PDB entry 6OY6 | X-ray diffraction, 3.10 A resolution | chains C and F of the 9 polymer chains in the assembly

== Chain C ==
Protein: DNA-directed RNA polymerase subunit beta
Organism: Thermus thermophilus
Notes: EC 2.7.7.6
Reference sequence: Q8RQE9 (RPOB_THET8); residue numbers follow UniProt; this construct covers 1-1119
Chain sequence (1119 residues; each row starts with the number of its first residue):
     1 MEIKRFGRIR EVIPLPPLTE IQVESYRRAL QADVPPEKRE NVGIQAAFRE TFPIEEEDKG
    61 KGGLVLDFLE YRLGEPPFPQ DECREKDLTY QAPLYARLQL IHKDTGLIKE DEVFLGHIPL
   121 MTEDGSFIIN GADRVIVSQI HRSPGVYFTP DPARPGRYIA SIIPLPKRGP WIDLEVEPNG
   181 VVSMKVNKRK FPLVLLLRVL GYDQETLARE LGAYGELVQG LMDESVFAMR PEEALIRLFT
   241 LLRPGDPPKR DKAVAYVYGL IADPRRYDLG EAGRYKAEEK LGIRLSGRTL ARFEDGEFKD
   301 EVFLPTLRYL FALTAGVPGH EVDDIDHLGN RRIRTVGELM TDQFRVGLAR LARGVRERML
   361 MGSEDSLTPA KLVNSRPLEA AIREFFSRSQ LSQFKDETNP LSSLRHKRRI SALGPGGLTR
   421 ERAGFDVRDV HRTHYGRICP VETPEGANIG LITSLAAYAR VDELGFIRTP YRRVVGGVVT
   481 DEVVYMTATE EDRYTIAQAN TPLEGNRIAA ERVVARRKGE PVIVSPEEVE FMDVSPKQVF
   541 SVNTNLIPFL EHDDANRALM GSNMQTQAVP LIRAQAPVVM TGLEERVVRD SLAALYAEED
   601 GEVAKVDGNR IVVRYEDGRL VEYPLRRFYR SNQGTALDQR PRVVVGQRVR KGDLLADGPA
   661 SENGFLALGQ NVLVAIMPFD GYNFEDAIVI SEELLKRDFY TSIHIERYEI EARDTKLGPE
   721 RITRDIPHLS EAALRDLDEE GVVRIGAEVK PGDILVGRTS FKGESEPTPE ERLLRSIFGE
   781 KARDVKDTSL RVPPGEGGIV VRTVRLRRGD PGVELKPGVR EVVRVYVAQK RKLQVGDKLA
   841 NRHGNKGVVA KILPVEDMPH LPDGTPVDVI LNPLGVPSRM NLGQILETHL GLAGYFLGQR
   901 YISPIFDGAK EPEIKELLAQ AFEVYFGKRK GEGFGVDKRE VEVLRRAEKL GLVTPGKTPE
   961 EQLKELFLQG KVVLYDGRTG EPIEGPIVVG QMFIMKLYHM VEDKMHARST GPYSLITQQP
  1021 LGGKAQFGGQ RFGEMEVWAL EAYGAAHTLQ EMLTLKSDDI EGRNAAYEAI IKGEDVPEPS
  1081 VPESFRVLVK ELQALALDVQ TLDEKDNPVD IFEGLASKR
Unresolved in the structure: 57-63, 1119

== Chain F ==
Protein: RNA polymerase sigma factor SigA
Organism: Thermus thermophilus
Reference sequence: Q72L95 (SIGA_THET2); residues 1-423 here = UniProt positions 1-423
Chain sequence (423 residues; row label = number of the first residue in the row):
     1 MKKSKRKNAQ AQEAQETEVL VQEEAEELPE FPEGEPDPDL EDPDLTLEDD LLDLPEEGEG
    61 LDLEEEEEDL PIPKISTSDP VRQYLHEIGQ VPLLTLEEEV ELARKVEEGM EAIKKLSEIT
   121 GLDPDLIREV VRAKILGSAR VRHIPGLKET LDPKTVEEID QKLKSLPKEH KRYLHIAREG
   181 EAARQHLIEA NLRLVVSIAK KYTGRGLSFL DLIQEGNQGL IRAVEKFEYK RRFKFSTYAT
   241 WWIRQAINRA IADQARTIRI PVHMVETINK LSRTARQLQQ ELGREPTYEE IAEAMGPGWD
   301 AKRVEETLKI AQEPVSLETP IGDEKDSFYG DFIPDEHLPS PVDAATQSLL SEELEKALSK
   361 LSEREAMVLK LRKGLIDGRE HTLEEVGAFF GVTRERIRQI ENKALRKLKY HESRTRKLRD
   421 FLD
Unresolved in the structure: 1-77
Differences from the reference sequence: conflict Thr46 (Ala in Q72L95)
Curated features (UniProtKB/Swiss-Prot):
  - DNA-binding region: Leu383 to Asn402 (H-T-H motif)
  - region: Ser78 to Ile113 (Sigma-70 factor domain-1)
  - motif: Asp211 to Gln214 (Interaction with polymerase core subunit RpoC)

== How chain C and chain F interact ==
Pairs across the interface (76; chain C residue first):
  Tyr95(C) - Gly283(F)
  Val113(C) - Gln280(F)
  Phe114(C) - Gln279(F)
  Phe114(C) - Gln280(F)
  Phe114(C) - Gly283(F)
  Phe114(C) - Arg284(F)
  His117(C) - Gly283(F)
  His117(C) - Arg284(F)
  Arg243(C) - Arg82(F)
  Pro244(C) - Arg82(F)  hydrogen bond (backbone-side chain)
  Arg353(C) - Lys201(F)
  Arg353(C) - Thr203(F)
  Glu357(C) - Lys201(F)
  Arg358(C) - Arg276(F)
  Met361(C) - Lys201(F)
  Met361(C) - Arg244(F)
  Ala370(C) - Gln280(F)  hydrogen bond (backbone-side chain)
  Val373(C) - Gln280(F)
  Asn374(C) - Arg276(F)
  Ser375(C) - Gln279(F)  hydrogen bond
  Arg376(C) - Gln279(F)  hydrogen bond
  Glu379(C) - Gln279(F)  hydrogen bond
  Gln390(C) - Asp323(F)
  Glu421(C) - Lys325(F)  salt bridge
  Arg713(C) - Lys309(F)
  His728(C) - Leu422(F)  hydrogen bond (side chain-backbone)
  His728(C) - Asp423(F)
  Pro769(C) - Gly374(F)
  Pro769(C) - Gly378(F)
  Glu770(C) - Gln347(F)  hydrogen bond
  Glu770(C) - Leu350(F)
  Glu770(C) - Ser351(F)  hydrogen bond
  Glu770(C) - Leu354(F)
  Glu770(C) - Leu375(F)
  Arg772(C) - Glu380(F)  salt bridge
  Leu773(C) - Lys373(F)
  Leu774(C) - Leu350(F)  hydrophobic
  Leu774(C) - Leu418(F)  hydrophobic
  Leu774(C) - Phe421(F)  hydrophobic
  Arg775(C) - Leu422(F)
  Ser776(C) - Lys373(F)  hydrogen bond
  Ile777(C) - Lys409(F)
  Phe778(C) - Glu412(F)
  Phe778(C) - Leu418(F)
  Phe778(C) - Arg419(F)
  Phe778(C) - Leu422(F)  hydrophobic
  Glu780(C) - Leu422(F)
  Arg808(C) - Glu305(F)  salt bridge
  Glu814(C) - Thr287(F)
  Glu814(C) - Tyr288(F)  hydrogen bond (side chain-backbone)
  Glu814(C) - Glu289(F)
  Leu815(C) - Tyr288(F)  hydrogen bond (backbone-side chain)
  Pro817(C) - Tyr288(F)
  Pro817(C) - Glu305(F)
  Pro817(C) - Lys309(F)
  Pro817(C) - Gln312(F)
  Gly818(C) - Glu305(F)  hydrogen bond (backbone-side chain)
  Tyr1013(C) - Ile333(F)
  Tyr1013(C) - Pro334(F)
  Tyr1013(C) - Asp335(F)  hydrogen bond (backbone-backbone)
  Tyr1013(C) - Pro341(F)
  Ser1014(C) - Asp335(F)
  Leu1015(C) - Ile333(F)  hydrophobic
  Leu1015(C) - Asp335(F)
  Gln1018(C) - Asp335(F)  hydrogen bond
  Gln1018(C) - Leu338(F)
  Leu1021(C) - Asp331(F)
  Gln1026(C) - Phe332(F)
  Ile1060(C) - Leu338(F)  hydrophobic
  Asn1064(C) - Ser340(F)
  Asn1064(C) - Pro341(F)
  Asn1064(C) - Ala344(F)
  Tyr1067(C) - Pro341(F)
  Tyr1067(C) - Ala345(F)  hydrophobic
  Glu1068(C) - Ser348(F)
  Ile1071(C) - Leu349(F)  hydrophobic
Also at the interface, not in a pair above, chain C (56 interface residues in all): Pro93, Asp246, Lys371, Asp714, Lys816, Val819, Thr1010, Pro1012, Arg1063, Lys1072
Also at the interface, not in a pair above, chain F (55 interface residues in all): Lys200, Glu285, Leu308, Gly330, Pro339, Val342, Glu352, Ile376, Leu405, Leu408

== In short ==
Chain C and chain F form an interface of 56 and 55 residues respectively, with 14 hydrogen bonds and 3 salt
bridges. Among the polar pairs are Glu421(C)-Lys325(F), Arg772(C)-Glu380(F) and Arg808(C)-Glu305(F).
Here chain C is DNA-directed RNA polymerase subunit beta and chain F is RNA polymerase sigma factor SigA, both
from Thermus thermophilus. Entry 6OY6 (X-ray crystal structure of a bacterial reiterative transcription
complex of pyrG promoter at 5 min) was determined by X-ray diffraction (same publication as 6OVR, 6OVY, 6OW3,
6OY5, 6OY7, 6P70 and 6P71).
